PDB entry 1HES | X-ray diffraction, 3.00 A resolution | chains A and P

# Chain A
Name: Clathrin coat assembly protein AP50
Organism: Rattus norvegicus
Notes: fragment: internalization signal binding domain
UniProt: P20172 (AP50_HUMAN); numbering as in UniProt (aligned over 158-435)
Sequence (285 residues; each row starts with the number of its first residue):
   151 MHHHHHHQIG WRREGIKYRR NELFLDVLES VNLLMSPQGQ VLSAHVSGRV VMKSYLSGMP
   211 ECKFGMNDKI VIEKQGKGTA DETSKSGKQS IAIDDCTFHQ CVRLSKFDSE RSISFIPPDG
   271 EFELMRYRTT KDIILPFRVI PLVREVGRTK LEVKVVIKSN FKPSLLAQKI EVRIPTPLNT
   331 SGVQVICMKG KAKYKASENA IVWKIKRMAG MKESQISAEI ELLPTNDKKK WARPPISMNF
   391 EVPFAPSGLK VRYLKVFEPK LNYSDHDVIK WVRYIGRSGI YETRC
Unresolved in the structure: 151-158, 221-237, 256-259

# Chain P
Name: P-selectin peptide
Notes: fragment: internalization signal
UniProt: P16109 (LEM3_HUMAN); residues 1-18 here correspond to UniProt positions 813-830 (UniProt number = residue number + 812)
Sequence (18 residues; numbered 1 to 18; the number before each row is that of its first residue):
     1 SHLGTYGVFT NAAFDPSP
Unresolved in the structure: 1, 11-18
Curated features (UniProtKB/Swiss-Prot):
  - region: Phe9 to Pro18 (Interaction with SNX17)
  - motif: Tyr6 to Phe9 (Endocytosis signal)

# How chain A and chain P interact
Pairs across the interface - 23 pairs, chain A then chain P:
  Leu175(A) - Tyr6(P)
  Asp176(A) - Tyr6(P)  hydrogen bond
  Lys203(A) - Tyr6(P)
  Gln318(A) - His2(P)  hydrogen bond
  Gln318(A) - Leu3(P)
  Arg357(A) - His2(P)
  Glu391(A) - Leu3(P)
  Val392(A) - Leu3(P)
  Pro393(A) - Leu3(P)
  Leu404(A) - Phe9(P)
  Lys420(A) - Gly7(P)
  Lys420(A) - Val8(P)
  Lys420(A) - Phe9(P)  hydrogen bond (backbone-backbone)
  Trp421(A) - Tyr6(P)  hydrophobic
  Trp421(A) - Gly7(P)
  Trp421(A) - Val8(P)  hydrophobic
  Trp421(A) - Phe9(P)
  Val422(A) - Tyr6(P)
  Val422(A) - Gly7(P)  hydrogen bond (backbone-backbone)
  Val422(A) - Phe9(P)  hydrophobic
  Arg423(A) - Gly4(P)  hydrogen bond (side chain-backbone)
  Arg423(A) - Thr5(P)
  Arg423(A) - Tyr6(P)  hydrogen bond
Also at the interface, not in a pair above, chain A (18 interface residues in all): Phe174, Lys319, Arg402, Tyr403, Ile425

# Summary
18 residues of chain A face 8 of chain P across their interface, with 6 hydrogen bonds. Polar pairs include
Asp176(A)-Tyr6(P), Gln318(A)-His2(P) and Arg423(A)-Gly4(P).
Here chain A is Clathrin coat assembly protein AP50 (Rattus norvegicus) and chain P is P-selectin peptide.
Entry 1HES (MU2 ADAPTIN SUBUNIT (AP50) OF AP2 ADAPTOR (SECOND DOMAIN), COMPLEXED WITH P-selectin
INTERNALIZATION PEPTIDE SHLGTYGVFTNAA) was determined by X-ray diffraction.
